PDB entry 5U8L | X-ray diffraction, 1.60 A resolution | chain A

Chain A:
Molecule: Epidermal growth factor receptor
Organism: Homo sapiens
Notes: EC 2.7.10.1
UniProtKB: P00533 (EGFR_HUMAN); residues 695-1022 here = UniProt positions 695-1022
Chain sequence (329 residues; numbered 694 to 1022; the number before each row is that of its first residue):
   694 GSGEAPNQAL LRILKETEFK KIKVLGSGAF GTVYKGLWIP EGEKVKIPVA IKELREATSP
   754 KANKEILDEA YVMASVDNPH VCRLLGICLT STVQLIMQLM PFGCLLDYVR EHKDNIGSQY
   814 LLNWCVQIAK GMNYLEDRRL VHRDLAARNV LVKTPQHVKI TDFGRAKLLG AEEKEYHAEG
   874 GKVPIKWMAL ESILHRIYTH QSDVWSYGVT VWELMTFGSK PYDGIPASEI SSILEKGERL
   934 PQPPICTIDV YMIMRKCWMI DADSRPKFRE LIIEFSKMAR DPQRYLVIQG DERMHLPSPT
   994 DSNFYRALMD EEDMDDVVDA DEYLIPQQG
Disordered / not traced: 694-701, 991-1022
Glycans and other covalent adducts: compound O44 linked to K745
Differences from the reference sequence: expression tag (694); conflict M790 (Thr in P00533), R858 (Leu in P00533), R948 (Val in P00533)
Small-molecule neighbours: O44 (4-[(4-{4-[(3-cyclopropyl-1H-pyrazol-5-yl)amino]-6-[(prop-2-yn-1-yl)carbamoyl]pyrimidin-2-yl}piperazin-1-yl)methyl]benzene-1-sulfonyl fluoride): L718, G719, S720, G721, A722, F723, G724, V726, A743, C775, M790, Q791, L792, M793, P794, F795, G796, L844, T854, F856
Curated features (UniProtKB/Swiss-Prot):
  - active site: D837 (Proton acceptor)
  - binding site (ATP): L718 to V726, K745, D855
  - site: Y1016 (Important for interaction with PIK3C2B)
  - modified residue: S695 (Phosphoserine), K745 (N6-(2-hydroxyisobutyryl)lysine), Y869 (Phosphotyrosine), S991 (Phosphoserine), S995 (Phosphoserine), Y998 (Phosphotyrosine), Y1016 (Phosphotyrosine)
  - cross-link (Glycyl lysine isopeptide (Lys-Gly)): K716 (interchain with G-Cter in ubiquitin), K737 (interchain with G-Cter in ubiquitin), K754 (interchain with G-Cter in ubiquitin), K757 (interchain with G-Cter in ubiquitin), K867 (interchain with G-Cter in ubiquitin), K929 (interchain with G-Cter in ubiquitin), K960 (interchain with G-Cter in ubiquitin), K970 (interchain with G-Cter in ubiquitin)
  - natural variant: E709 (E709A: Found in a lung cancer sample; E709G: Found in a lung cancer sample; E709K: Found in a lung cancer sample), G719 (G719A: Found in a lung cancer sample; G719C: Found in a lung cancer sample; G719D: Found in a lung cancer sample; G719S: Found in a lung cancer sample), G724 (G724S: Found in a lung cancer sample), E734 (E734K: Found in a lung cancer sample), E746 to S752 (sequence variant, change not given here; Found in a lung cancer sample), E746 to T751 (sequence variant, change not given here; Found in a lung cancer sample), E746 to A750 (deletion: Found in a lung cancer sample), E746 (deletion: Found in a lung cancer sample), L747 to T751 (deletion: Found in a lung cancer sample), L747 to E749 (deletion: Found in a lung cancer sample), L747 (L747F: Found in a lung cancer sample), R748 (R748P: Found in a lung cancer sample), 12 further natural variant entries in UniProt
  - mutagenesis: P699 (P699A: Reduced phosphorylation), N700 (N700A: Abolishes phosphorylation), L704 (L704A: Abolishes phosphorylation), R705 (R705A: Abolishes phosphorylation), I706 (I706A: Abolishes phosphorylation), K745 (K745A/M: Abolishes kinase activity), D974 (D974A: Strongly reduced phosphorylation), R977 (R977A: Reduced phosphorylation), E1005 to D1006 (Constitutively activated kinase), Y1016 (Y1016F: 50% decrease in interaction with PIK3C2B. 65% decrease in interaction with PIK3C2B; when associated with F-1197. Abolishes interaction with PIK3C2B; when associated with F-1197 and F-1092)
What the authors report for this chain:
  - binding site for O44: K745

Summary:
Covalently linked compound O44: at K745. From UniProt: active-site residue D837, 11 ATP-binding residues and
11 mutagenesis sites. The paper reports a binding site for O44 at K745.
Chain A is Epidermal growth factor receptor (Homo sapiens); the structure, Crystal structure of EGFR kinase
domain in complex with a sulfonyl fluoride probe XO44, was determined by X-ray diffraction (same publication
as 5K9I).
